PDB entry 6H2Y | X-ray diffraction, 2.65 A resolution | chains H and L of the 3 polymer chains in the assembly

# Chain H
Protein: Heavy chain
From: Homo sapiens
Sequence (224 residues; each row starts with the number of its first residue):
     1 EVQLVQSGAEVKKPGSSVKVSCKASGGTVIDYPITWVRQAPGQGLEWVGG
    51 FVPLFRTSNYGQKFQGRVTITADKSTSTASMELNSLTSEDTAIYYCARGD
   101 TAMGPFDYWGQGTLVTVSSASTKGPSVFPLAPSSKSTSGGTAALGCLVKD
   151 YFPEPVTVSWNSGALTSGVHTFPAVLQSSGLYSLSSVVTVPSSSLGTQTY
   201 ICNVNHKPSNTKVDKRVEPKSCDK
Unresolved in the structure: 137-139, 223-224
Disulfide bonds: Cys22-Cys96, Cys146-Cys202

# Chain L
Protein: Light chain
From: Homo sapiens
Sequence (216 residues; numbered -1 to 214; the number before each row is that of its first residue; numbers below 1 keep their minus sign (Val-1 is residue -1)):
    -1 VVSYVLTQPPSLSVAPGKTATLTCGGNNIAGKTVHWYQQRPGQAPVLVIS
    49 YDSDRPSGIPERFSGSNSANTATLTISRVEAGDEADYYCQVWDRNSDHWV
    99 FGGGTKLTVLGQPKAAPSVTLFPPSSEELQANKATLVCLISDFYPGAVTV
   149 AWKADSSPVKAGVETTTPSKQSNNKYAASSYLSLTPEQWKSHRSYSCQVT
   199 HEGSTVEKTVAPTECS
Unresolved in the structure: -1 to 0, 213-214
Disulfide bonds: Cys22-Cys87, Cys136-Cys195
Ligand contacts: 3,6,9,12,15,18-hexaoxaicosane-1,20-diol (P33): Pro8, Pro39, Glu82, Ala83, Asp84, Tyr86, Gly101, Gly102, Lys104, Leu105, Thr106, Lys168

# How chain H and chain L interact
Pairs across the interface - 76 pairs, chain H then chain L:
  Val37(H) with Phe99(L), hydrophobic
  Gln39(H) with Gln37(L), hydrogen bond; Tyr86(L)
  Gly44(H) with Tyr86(L)
  Leu45(H) with Pro43(L), hydrophobic; Tyr86(L), hydrophobic; Phe99(L)
  Trp47(H) with Asp95(L); His96(L); Trp97(L)
  Asn59(H) with Asp95(L)
  Gly61(H) with His96(L)
  Gln62(H) with His96(L), hydrogen bond (backbone-side chain)
  Tyr95(H) with Gln37(L); Ala42(L), hydrophobic
  Ala102(H) with Trp97(L)
  Met103(H) with His33(L); Trp90(L); Trp97(L)
  Gly104(H) with Trp97(L)
  Pro105(H) with His33(L); Tyr35(L); Leu45(L), hydrophobic; Ser48(L); Tyr49(L)
  Phe106(H) with Tyr35(L), hydrogen bond (backbone-side chain); Leu45(L); Gln88(L); Trp97(L); Phe99(L), hydrophobic
  Trp109(H) with Tyr35(L), hydrophobic; Pro43(L)
  Gly110(H) with Ala42(L)
  Ser126(H) with Lys131(L)
  Phe128(H) with Glu126(L); Lys131(L)
  Pro129(H) with Ser123(L), hydrogen bond (backbone-side chain); Glu125(L)
  Leu130(H) with Phe120(L), hydrophobic
  Ala131(H) with Phe120(L)
  Lys135(H) with Lys206(L); Thr207(L), hydrogen bond (side chain-backbone)
  Ser136(H) with Ser116(L); Val117(L), hydrogen bond (side chain-backbone); Thr118(L); Lys206(L)
  Ala143(H) with Phe120(L)
  Leu144(H) with Phe120(L), hydrophobic
  Leu147(H) with Thr133(L); Val135(L), hydrophobic; Tyr179(L), hydrophobic
  Lys149(H) with Thr133(L); Ser181(L)
  His170(H) with Ser139(L); Gln169(L); Ala175(L)
  Phe172(H) with Leu137(L), hydrophobic; Ile138(L); Ser139(L); Ala175(L), hydrophobic; Ala176(L); Ser177(L)
  Pro173(H) with Ser167(L)
  Ala174(H) with Thr164(L)
  Val175(H) with Glu162(L); Tyr179(L), hydrophobic
  Gln177(H) with Glu162(L)
  Ser178(H) with Glu162(L), hydrogen bond
  Ser183(H) with Tyr179(L)
  Leu184(H) with Tyr179(L), hydrogen bond (backbone-side chain)
  Ser185(H) with Val135(L); Leu137(L); Tyr179(L), hydrogen bond
  Val187(H) with Phe120(L), hydrophobic
  Lys215(H) with Glu125(L), salt bridge
  Cys222(H) with Glu212(L)
Also at the interface, not in a pair above, chain H (47 interface residues in all): Gln43, Glu46, Tyr60, Asp107, Val127, Gly145, Ser179
Also at the interface, not in a pair above, chain L (44 interface residues in all): Gln41, Leu119, Thr163, Val208

# In short
The interface between chain H and chain L involves 47 residues on one side and 44 on the other; the contacts
include 9 hydrogen bonds and 1 salt bridge. Among the polar pairs are Lys215(H)-Glu125(L), Gln39(H)-Gln37(L)
and Gln62(H)-His96(L). Ligands of chain L: 3,6,9,12,15,18-hexaoxaicosane-1,20-diol.
Here chain H is Heavy chain and chain L is Light chain, both from Homo sapiens. Entry 6H2Y (human Fab 1E6
bound to fHbp variant 3 from Neisseria meningitidis serogroup B) was determined by X-ray diffraction.
